8Q3K - chains A and D of the 8 polymer chains in the assembly; structure by electron microscopy, 2.92 A resolution.

[Chain A]
Molecule: DNA-directed RNA polymerase RPB1 homolog
Source organism: African swine fever virus BA71V
Notes: EC 2.7.7.6
UniProt: P42486 (RPB1_ASFB7); residues 1-1450 here = UniProt positions 1-1450
Chain sequence (1450 residues; each row starts with the number of its first residue):
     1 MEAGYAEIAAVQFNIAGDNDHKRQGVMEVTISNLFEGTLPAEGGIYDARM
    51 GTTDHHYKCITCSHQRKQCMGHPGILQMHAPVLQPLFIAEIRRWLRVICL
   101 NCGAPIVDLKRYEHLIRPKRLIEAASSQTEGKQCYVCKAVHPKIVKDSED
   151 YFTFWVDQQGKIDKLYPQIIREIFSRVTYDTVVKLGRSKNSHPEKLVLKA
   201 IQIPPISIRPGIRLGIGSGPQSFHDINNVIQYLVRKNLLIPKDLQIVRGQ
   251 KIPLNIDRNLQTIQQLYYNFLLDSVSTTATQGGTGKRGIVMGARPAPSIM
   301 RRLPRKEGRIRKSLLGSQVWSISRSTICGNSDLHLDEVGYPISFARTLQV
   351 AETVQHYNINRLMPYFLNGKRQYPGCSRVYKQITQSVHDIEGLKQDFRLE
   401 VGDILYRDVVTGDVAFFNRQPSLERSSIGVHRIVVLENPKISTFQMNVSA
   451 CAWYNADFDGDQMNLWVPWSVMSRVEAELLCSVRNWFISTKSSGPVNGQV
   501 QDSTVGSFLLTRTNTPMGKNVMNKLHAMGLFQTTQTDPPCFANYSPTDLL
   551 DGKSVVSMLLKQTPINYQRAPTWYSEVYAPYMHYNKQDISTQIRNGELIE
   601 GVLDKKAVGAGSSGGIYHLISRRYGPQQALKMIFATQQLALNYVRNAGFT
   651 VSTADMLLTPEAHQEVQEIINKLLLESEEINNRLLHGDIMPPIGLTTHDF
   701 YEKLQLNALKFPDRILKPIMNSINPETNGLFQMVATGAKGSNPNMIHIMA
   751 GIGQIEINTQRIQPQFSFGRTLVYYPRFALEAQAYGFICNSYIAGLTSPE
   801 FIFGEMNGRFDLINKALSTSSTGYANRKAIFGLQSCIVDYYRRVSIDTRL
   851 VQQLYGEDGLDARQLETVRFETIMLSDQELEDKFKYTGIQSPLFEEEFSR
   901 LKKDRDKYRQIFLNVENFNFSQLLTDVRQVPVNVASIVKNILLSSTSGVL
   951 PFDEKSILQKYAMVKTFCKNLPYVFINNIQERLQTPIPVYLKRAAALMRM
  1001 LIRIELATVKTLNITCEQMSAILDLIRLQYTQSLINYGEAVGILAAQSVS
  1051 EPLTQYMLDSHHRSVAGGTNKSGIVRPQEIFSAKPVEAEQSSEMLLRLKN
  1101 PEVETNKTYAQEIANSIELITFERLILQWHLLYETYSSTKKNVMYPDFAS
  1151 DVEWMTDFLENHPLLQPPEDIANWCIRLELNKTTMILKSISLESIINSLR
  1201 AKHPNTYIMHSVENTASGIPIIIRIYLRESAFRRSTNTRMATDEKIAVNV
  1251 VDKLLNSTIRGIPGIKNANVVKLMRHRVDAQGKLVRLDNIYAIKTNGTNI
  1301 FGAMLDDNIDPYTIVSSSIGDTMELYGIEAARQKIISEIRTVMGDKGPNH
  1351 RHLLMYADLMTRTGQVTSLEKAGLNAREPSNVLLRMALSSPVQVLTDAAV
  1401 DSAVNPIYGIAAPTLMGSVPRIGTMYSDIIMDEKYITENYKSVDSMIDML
Unresolved in the structure: 217-220, 278-293, 1065-1069, 1446-1450
Ion coordination: Zn2+ site 1: Cys59, Cys62, Cys69, His72; Zn2+ site 2: Cys99, Cys102, Cys134, Cys137; Mg2+: Asp457, Asp459, Asp461
From the paper describing this entry:
  - Mg2+ coordination: Asp457, Asp459, Asp461
  - conformationally variable residues (domain motion): Leu254

[Chain D]
Molecule: DNA-directed RNA polymerase RPB7 homolog
Source organism: African swine fever virus BA71V
UniProt: Q89907 (RPB7_ASFB7); numbering as in UniProt (aligned over 1-339)
Chain sequence (339 residues; numbered 1 to 339; the number before each row is that of its first residue):
     1 MIDQKIFETTLNIDDPTNFCTNVEAHLLKELENIYVGKCFKNSFILNITG
    51 VIQRSPCFIMRTNNSGRGYMHVRFSAVVSYLNAFDLIAAVKIIKNDSNII
   101 LGESLLTEPVTIVIPSSESQNNVAEVGQIVPVQLANSSVYYIPGRQQASA
   151 TGSIFIPKHTFSVYHVQEELTQEQALNLTKLVNIIEMLLESRSKKDFKQI
   201 CFFEKLYYTYSISSDEILDLKIWKGPKGKEMSRLKPCNVLSFLYDALKNK
   251 SSSLGFWARPPNLLKSSPLAYQQDQNSFNATELPIICSAEVMFVTLLKEI
   301 INYLQFMNDLCDTFNNEQLIKRHENIWMLIEQRKIGHDF
Unresolved in the structure: 336-339

[Chain A / chain D interface]
Contacting residue pairs - 49 pairs, chain A then chain D:
  Met1(A) with Ile34(D); Tyr35(D), hydrophobic; Lys38(D); Cys39(D); Phe40(D), hydrophobic; Gly144(D)
  Glu2(A) with Thr10(D); Leu11(D); Asn12(D), hydrogen bond (side chain-backbone); Ile34(D)
  Ala3(A) with Asn12(D), hydrogen bond (backbone-side chain)
  Gly4(A) with Thr10(D); Asn12(D)
  Tyr5(A) with Thr10(D); Asn12(D), hydrogen bond (backbone-side chain); Met60(D), hydrophobic; Arg61(D), hydrogen bond (side chain-backbone); Thr62(D), hydrogen bond; Tyr69(D), hydrophobic
  Glu7(A) with Arg61(D); Thr62(D)
  Ser470(A) with Asn64(D)
  Met472(A) with Asn64(D)
  Arg1421(A) with Arg61(D)
  Met1425(A) with Arg61(D), hydrogen bond (backbone-side chain)
  Tyr1426(A) with Arg61(D)
  Ser1427(A) with Arg61(D)
  Asp1428(A) with Arg61(D), salt bridge
  Ile1429(A) with Phe58(D); Ile59(D), hydrogen bond (backbone-backbone)
  Ile1430(A) with Cys57(D); Phe58(D), hydrophobic
  Met1431(A) with Pro16(D), hydrophobic; Thr17(D); Cys20(D), hydrophobic; Cys57(D), hydrogen bond (backbone-backbone); Ile59(D), hydrophobic
  Glu1433(A) with Cys20(D); Arg54(D), salt bridge; Pro56(D); Cys57(D)
  Ile1436(A) with Thr17(D)
  Thr1437(A) with Cys20(D), hydrogen bond (side chain-backbone); Thr21(D)
  Lys1441(A) with Thr21(D)
  Ser1442(A) with Asn18(D), hydrogen bond; Thr21(D); His26(D)
  Val1443(A) with Asn18(D), hydrogen bond (backbone-side chain)
Other interface residues (no listed pair), chain A (25 interface residues in all): Ser1418, Val1419, Tyr1440
Other interface residues (no listed pair), chain D (28 interface residues in all): Val23, Asn63, Pro143

[Summary]
Chain A and chain D form an interface of 25 and 28 residues respectively, with 11 hydrogen bonds and 2 salt
bridges. Polar contacts include Asp1428(A)-Arg61(D), Glu1433(A)-Arg54(D) and Glu2(A)-Asn12(D). The Zn2+ site 1
is built by Cys59(A), Cys62(A), Cys69(A) and His72(A). The paper reports Mg2+ coordination by Asp457(A),
Asp459(A) and Asp461(A); conformational variability at Leu254(A).
Here chain A is DNA-directed RNA polymerase RPB1 homolog and chain D is DNA-directed RNA polymerase RPB7
homolog, both from African swine fever virus BA71V. Entry 8Q3K (The open state of the ASFV apo-RNA polymerase)
was determined by electron microscopy together with 8Q3B from the same study.
